PDB entry 6NUW | electron microscopy, 4.25 A resolution (low resolution: residue-level contacts below are approximate; hydrogen-bond / salt-bridge calls are withheld) | chains D and E of the 13 polymer chains in the assembly

Chain D:
Name: Inner kinetochore subunit CTF19
From: Saccharomyces cerevisiae (strain ATCC 204508 / S288c)
UniProtKB: Q02732 (CENPP_YEAST); residues 1-369 here = UniProt positions 1-369
Sequence (369 residues; each row starts with the number of its first residue):
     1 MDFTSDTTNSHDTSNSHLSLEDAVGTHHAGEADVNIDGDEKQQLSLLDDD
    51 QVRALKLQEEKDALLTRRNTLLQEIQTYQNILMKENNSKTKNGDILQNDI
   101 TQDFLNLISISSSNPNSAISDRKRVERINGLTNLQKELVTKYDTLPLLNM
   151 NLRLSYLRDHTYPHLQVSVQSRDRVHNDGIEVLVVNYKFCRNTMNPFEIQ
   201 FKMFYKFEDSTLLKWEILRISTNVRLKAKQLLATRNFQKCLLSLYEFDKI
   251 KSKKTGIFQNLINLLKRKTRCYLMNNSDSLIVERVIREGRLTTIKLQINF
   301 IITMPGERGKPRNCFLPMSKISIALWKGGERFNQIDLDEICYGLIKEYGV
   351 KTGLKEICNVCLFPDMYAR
Disordered / not traced: 1-124, 174-176, 202-209, 273-278, 285-296, 318-332, 365-369

Chain E:
Name: Inner kinetochore subunit CHL4
From: Saccharomyces cerevisiae (strain ATCC 204508 / S288c)
UniProtKB: P38907 (CENPN_YEAST); residues 1-458 here = UniProt positions 1-458
Sequence (461 residues; numbered -2 to 458; the number before each row is that of its first residue; numbers below 1 keep their minus sign (Ser-2 is residue -2)):
    -2 SNAMSNELRLEDNYVPTSDTLVVFKQLMKLPVTVLYDLTLSWFAKFGGSF
    48 DGDIYLLTETLDLLIEKGVRRNVIVNRILYVYWPDGLNVFQLAEIDCHLM
    98 ISKPEKFKWLPSKALRGDGKPYVVKLQPAKFIENLQTDLAKIYHCHVYMF
   148 KHPSLPVLITRIQLFDSNNLFLSTPNIGSINKESLYNKLDKFQGKPLISR
   198 RPYYVAFPLNSPIIFHSVDKDIYARLVLQSISRTISERETIIFKPVQKIP
   248 VKSIHNIMTLLGPSRFAESMGPWECYASANFERSPLHDYKKHQGLTGKKV
   298 MVREFDDSFLNDDENFYGKEEPEIRRLRLEKNMIKFKGSANGVMDQKYND
   348 LKEFNEHVHNIRNGKKNEDSGEPVYISRYSSLVPIEKVGFTLKNEINSRI
   398 ITIKLKFNGNDIFGGLHELCDKNLINIDKVPGWLAGENGSFSGTIMNGDF
   448 QREQVAKGGLL
Disordered / not traced: -2 to 15, 43-49, 81-83, 168-190, 337-373, 455-458
Construct notes: expression tag (-2 to 0)

How chain D and chain E interact:
Pairs across the interface (21):
  Glu126(D) - Val297(E)
  Arg127(D) - Lys295(E)
  Arg127(D) - Glu318(E)
  Arg127(D) - Glu320(E)
  Arg127(D) - Ile321(E)
  Ile128(D) - Lys295(E)
  Asn129(D) - Thr293(E)
  Gly130(D) - Thr293(E)
  Leu131(D) - Gly291(E)
  Thr140(D) - Lys296(E)
  Thr140(D) - Val297(E)
  Tyr142(D) - Lys296(E)
  Tyr142(D) - Leu324(E)
  Tyr142(D) - Lys328(E)
  Thr144(D) - Trp270(E)
  Leu145(D) - Tyr273(E)
  Pro146(D) - Tyr273(E)
  Pro146(D) - Phe278(E)
  Phe201(D) - Leu283(E)
  Thr211(D) - Ser281(E)
  Thr211(D) - Pro282(E)
Interface residues without a listed pair, chain D (18 interface residues in all): Val125, Val139, Asp143, Leu148, Gln200
Interface residues without a listed pair, chain E (23 interface residues in all): Gln290, Leu292, Gly294, Met298, Val299, Arg300, Ile331

In short:
18 residues of chain D face 23 of chain E across their interface.
Chain D is Inner kinetochore subunit CTF19 and chain E is Inner kinetochore subunit CHL4, both from
Saccharomyces cerevisiae (strain ATCC 204508 / S288c); the structure, Yeast Ctf19 complex, was determined by
electron microscopy.
